PDB entry 8ZYV | electron microscopy, 3.12 A resolution | chains D and E of the 7 polymer chains in the assembly

Chain D (and E):
Protein: Chemotaxis protein PomA
From: Vibrio alginolyticus
Notes: chain E of this document is another copy of the same molecule, construct and numbering; everything in this record applies to it too
UniProtKB: O06873 (POMA_VIBAL); residues 1-253 here = UniProt positions 1-253
Sequence (253 residues; numbered 1 to 253; the number before each row is that of its first residue):
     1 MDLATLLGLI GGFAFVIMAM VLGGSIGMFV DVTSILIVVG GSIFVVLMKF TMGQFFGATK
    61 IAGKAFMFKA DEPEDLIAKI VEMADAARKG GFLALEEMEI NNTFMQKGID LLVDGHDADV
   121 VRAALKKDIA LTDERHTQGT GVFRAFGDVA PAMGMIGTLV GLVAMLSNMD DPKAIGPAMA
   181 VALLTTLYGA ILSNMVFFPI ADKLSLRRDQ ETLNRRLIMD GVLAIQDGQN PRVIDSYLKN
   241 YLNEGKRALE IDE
Disordered / not traced: 1-25, 88-99, 252-253 (chain E: 1-25, 88-99, 251-253)
Reported in the primary citation:
  - binding site for Na+: T158, M165, M179, T186
  - specificity-determining residues: M165, M179 (by similarity / conservation)

How chain D and chain E interact:
Pairs across the interface (45):
  M28(D) - V163(E)
  M28(D) - S167(E)
  M28(D) - N168(E)
  F29(D) - V160(E)
  F29(D) - V163(E)  hydrophobic
  F66(D) - M48(E)  hydrophobic
  G176(D) - L166(E)
  P177(D) - L166(E)
  M179(D) - L166(E)  hydrophobic
  A180(D) - V163(E)
  A180(D) - S167(E)
  L183(D) - L159(E)
  L183(D) - L162(E)  hydrophobic
  L183(D) - V163(E)  hydrophobic
  L183(D) - L166(E)  hydrophobic
  L184(D) - V163(E)
  T186(D) - L159(E)
  L187(D) - I156(E)
  L187(D) - L159(E)  hydrophobic
  L187(D) - V160(E)  hydrophobic
  A190(D) - I156(E)  hydrophobic
  N194(D) - V45(E)
  N194(D) - A152(E)
  M195(D) - G41(E)
  M195(D) - F44(E)
  M195(D) - M153(E)  hydrophobic
  P199(D) - M48(E)
  D202(D) - M48(E)
  D202(D) - K49(E)
  K203(D) - M48(E)
  L206(D) - K49(E)
  G245(D) - E134(E)  hydrogen bond (backbone-side chain)
  G245(D) - Q138(E)
  K246(D) - K49(E)
  K246(D) - F50(E)
  K246(D) - Q54(E)
  K246(D) - Q138(E)
  A248(D) - E134(E)
  A248(D) - R135(E)
  L249(D) - Q54(E)
  L249(D) - G57(E)
  L249(D) - R135(E)
  L249(D) - Q138(E)
  L249(D) - G139(E)
  I251(D) - R135(E)
Interface residues without a listed pair, chain D (26 interface residues in all): I191, E244, E250
Interface residues without a listed pair, chain E (30 interface residues in all): T51, G53, A58, K60, L131, V142, A164, M169

Overview:
26 residues of chain D face 30 of chain E across their interface, with 1 hydrogen bond. The hydrogen-bonded
pair is G245(D)-E134(E). The paper reports a binding site for Na+ at T158(D), M165(D) and M179(D) among
others; specificity determinants M165(D) and M179(D).
Both chains are Chemotaxis protein PomA (Vibrio alginolyticus). Entry 8ZYV (Bacterial flagellar sodium-driven
stator PomA5PomB2 with 100 mM NaCl) was determined by electron microscopy together with 8ZYW, 8ZYZ, 8ZZ0 and
9IJM from the same study.
